PDB entry 7JN4 | electron microscopy, 2.68 A resolution | chains A and P of the 16 polymer chains in the assembly

== Chain A ==
Name: Ribulose bisphosphate carboxylase large chain
Organism: Chlamydomonas reinhardtii
Notes: EC 4.1.1.39
Reference sequence: A0A218N8A3 (A0A218N8A3_CHLRE); residue numbers follow UniProt; this construct covers 1-475
Chain sequence (475 residues; row label = number of the first residue in the row):
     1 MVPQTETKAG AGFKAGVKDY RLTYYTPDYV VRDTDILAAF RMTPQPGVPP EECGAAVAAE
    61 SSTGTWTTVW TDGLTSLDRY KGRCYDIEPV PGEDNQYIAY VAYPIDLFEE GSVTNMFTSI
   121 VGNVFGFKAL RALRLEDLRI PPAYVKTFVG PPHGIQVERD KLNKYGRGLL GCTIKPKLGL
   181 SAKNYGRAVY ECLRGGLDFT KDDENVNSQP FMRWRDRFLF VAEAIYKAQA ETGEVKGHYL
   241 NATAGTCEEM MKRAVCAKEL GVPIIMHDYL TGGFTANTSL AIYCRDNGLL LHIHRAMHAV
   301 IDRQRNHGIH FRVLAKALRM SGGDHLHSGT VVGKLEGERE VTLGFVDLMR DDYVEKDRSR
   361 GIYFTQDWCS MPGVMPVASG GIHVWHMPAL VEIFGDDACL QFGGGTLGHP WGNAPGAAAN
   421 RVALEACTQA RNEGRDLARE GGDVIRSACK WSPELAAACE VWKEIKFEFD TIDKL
Unresolved in the structure: 1-17, 61-77, 462-475
Modified positions: Cys256 (S-methylcysteine; SMC)
Cystine bridges: Cys449-Cys459

== Chain P ==
Name: Ribulose bisphosphate carboxylase small chain 2, chloroplastic
Organism: Chlamydomonas reinhardtii
Notes: EC 4.1.1.39
Reference sequence: P08475 (RBS2_CHLRE); residues -44 to 140 here correspond to UniProt positions 1-185 (UniProt number = residue number + 45)
Chain sequence (185 residues; each row starts with the number of its first residue; numbers below 1 keep their minus sign (Met-44 is residue -44)):
   -44 MAAVIAKSSV SAAVARPARS SVRPMAALKP AVKAAPVAAP AQANQMMVWT PVNNKMFETF
    16 SYLPPLSDEQ IAAQVDYIVA NGWIPCLEFA ESDKAYVSNE SAIRFGSVSC LYYDNRYWTM
    76 WKLPMFGCRD PMQVLREIVA CTKAFPDAYV RLVAFDNQKQ VQIMGFLVQR PKSARDWQPA
   136 NKRSV
Unresolved in the structure: -44 to 0, 139-140
UniProt features mapped onto this chain:
  - modified residue: Met1 (N-methylmethionine)
What the authors report for this chain:
  - mutagenesis - D23A/E24A, M87D/V94D: decreased growth

== Chain A / chain P interface ==
Residue-residue contacts (81; chain A residue first):
  Gln156(A) with Lys114(P); Val116(P)
  Lys161(A) with Leu66(P); Arg71(P), hydrogen bond (backbone-side chain)
  Leu162(A) with Glu13(P); Leu66(P), hydrophobic
  Asn163(A) with Glu13(P); Arg71(P); Arg106(P)
  Lys164(A) with Glu13(P), salt bridge
  Tyr165(A) with Thr14(P), hydrogen bond (backbone-side chain); Gln117(P); Ile118(P); Met119(P), hydrophobic; Gly120(P)
  Gly166(A) with Ile118(P), hydrogen bond (backbone-backbone); Met119(P)
  Arg167(A) with Glu13(P), salt bridge; Thr14(P)
  Arg194(A) with Trp4(P), hydrogen bond (side chain-backbone); Thr5(P); Pro6(P)
  Gly195(A) with Tyr17(P)
  Gly196(A) with Tyr17(P)
  Asp198(A) with Glu13(P)
  Gln229(A) with Val52(P); Tyr68(P)
  Ala230(A) with Lys10(P), hydrogen bond (backbone-side chain)
  Glu231(A) with Thr5(P); Pro6(P); Lys10(P), hydrogen bond (backbone-side chain)
  Thr232(A) with Lys10(P); Met11(P), hydrogen bond (backbone-backbone)
  Gly233(A) with Lys10(P); Tyr51(P); Val52(P)
  Glu234(A) with Met11(P); Phe12(P); Glu13(P), hydrogen bond (side chain-backbone)
  Val235(A) with Glu13(P); Tyr68(P), hydrophobic
  Ala257(A) with Cys65(P)
  Lys258(A) with Ser62(P), hydrogen bond (side chain-backbone); Cys65(P), hydrogen bond (backbone-side chain)
  Gly261(A) with Ser64(P); Cys65(P)
  Val262(A) with Cys65(P)
  Pro263(A) with Leu66(P), hydrophobic
  Gly288(A) with Leu66(P)
  Leu289(A) with Cys65(P), hydrophobic
  Leu290(A) with Leu66(P), hydrophobic
  Pro410(A) with Met1(P)
  Trp411(A) with Met1(P); Met2(P)
  Ala418(A) with Trp4(P), hydrophobic
  Arg421(A) with Glu13(P), salt bridge; Tyr17(P)
  Val422(A) with Tyr17(P)
  Glu425(A) with Glu13(P); Phe15(P); Ser16(P); Tyr17(P), hydrogen bond (side chain-backbone); Leu18(P)
  Ala426(A) with Leu18(P)
  Thr428(A) with Phe15(P)
  Gln429(A) with Leu18(P); Leu21(P); Gln25(P); Gln29(P)
  Asn432(A) with Phe15(P); Ala28(P); Gln29(P), hydrogen bond; Tyr32(P)
  Glu433(A) with Gln25(P); Ala28(P); Gln29(P)
  Trp451(A) with Tyr17(P); Leu18(P), hydrophobic; Pro19(P)
  Glu454(A) with Trp4(P); Arg138(P)
Interface residues without a listed pair, chain A (47 interface residues in all): Asp160, Glu259, Asn287, Ala414, Pro415, Arg431, Pro453
Interface residues without a listed pair, chain P (39 interface residues in all): Asn9, Ala135, Lys137

== Summary ==
47 residues of chain A face 39 of chain P across their interface, with 12 hydrogen bonds and 3 salt bridges.
Polar pairs include Lys164(A)-Glu13(P), Arg167(A)-Glu13(P) and Arg421(A)-Glu13(P). The paper reports that
D23A/E24A and M87D/V94D of chain P reduce growth.
Here chain A is Ribulose bisphosphate carboxylase large chain and chain P is Ribulose bisphosphate carboxylase
small chain 2, chloroplastic, both from Chlamydomonas reinhardtii. Entry 7JN4 (Rubisco in the apo state) was
determined by electron microscopy together with 7JFO and 7JSX from the same study.
